Entry 4Y8G (X-ray diffraction, 2.60 A resolution); this record covers chains Q and R of the 34 polymer chains in the assembly.

== Chain Q ==
Name: Proteasome subunit alpha type-4
From: Saccharomyces cerevisiae (strain ATCC 204508 / S288c)
Notes: EC 3.4.25.1
UniProtKB: P40303 (PSA4_YEAST); residues -1 to 252 here correspond to UniProt positions 1-254 (UniProt number = residue number + 2)
Sequence (254 residues; numbered -1 to 252; the number before each row is that of its first residue; numbers below 1 keep their minus sign (Met-1 is residue -1)):
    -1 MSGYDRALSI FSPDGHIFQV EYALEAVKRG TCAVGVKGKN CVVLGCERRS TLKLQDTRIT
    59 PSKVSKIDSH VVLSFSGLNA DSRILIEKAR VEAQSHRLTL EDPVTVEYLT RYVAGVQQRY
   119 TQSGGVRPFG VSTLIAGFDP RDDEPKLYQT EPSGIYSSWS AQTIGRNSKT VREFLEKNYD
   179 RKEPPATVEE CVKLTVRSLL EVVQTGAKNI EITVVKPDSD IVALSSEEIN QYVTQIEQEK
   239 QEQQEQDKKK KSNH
Not modelled in the structure: -1 to 0, 241-252
Swiss-Prot annotation at these positions:
  - modified residue: Thr58 (Phosphothreonine)

== Chain R ==
Name: Proteasome subunit alpha type-5
From: Saccharomyces cerevisiae (strain ATCC 204508 / S288c)
Notes: EC 3.4.25.1
UniProtKB: P32379 (PSA5_YEAST); residues -7 to 252 here correspond to UniProt positions 1-260 (UniProt number = residue number + 8)
Sequence (260 residues; numbered -7 to 252; the number before each row is that of its first residue; numbers below 1 keep their minus sign (Met-7 is residue -7)):
    -7 MFLTRSEYDR GVSTFSPEGR LFQVEYSLEA IKLGSTAIGI ATKEGVVLGV EKRATSPLLE
    53 SDSIEKIVEI DRHIGCAMSG LTADARSMIE HARTAAVTHN LYYDEDINVE SLTQSVCDLA
   113 LRFGEGASGE ERLMSRPFGV ALLIAGHDAD DGYQLFHAEP SGTFYRYNAK AIGSGSEGAQ
   173 AELLNEWHSS LTLKEAELLV LKILKQVMEE KLDENNAQLS CITKQDGFKI YDNEKTAELI
   233 KELKEKEAAE SPEEADVEMS
Not modelled in the structure: -7 to 0, 118-124, 243-252

== How chain Q and chain R interact ==
Residue-residue contacts (63; chain Q residue first):
  Asp3(Q) with Glu117(R)
  Arg4(Q) with Asp1(R), salt bridge; Glu117(R)
  Ala5(Q) with Val4(R), hydrophobic; Glu117(R); Ser127(R)
  Ser7(Q) with Ser127(R); Arg128(R)
  Ile8(Q) with Val4(R), hydrophobic; Gln15(R)
  Phe9(Q) with Gln15(R); Tyr18(R); Ser19(R); Leu73(R), hydrophobic; Arg128(R); Pro129(R); Gly131(R)
  Ser10(Q) with Tyr18(R)
  Pro11(Q) with Tyr18(R), hydrophobic; Glu21(R)
  Asp12(Q) with Glu21(R)
  Gly13(Q) with Tyr18(R); Glu21(R); Ala22(R)
  His14(Q) with Leu25(R)
  Ile15(Q) with Leu73(R), hydrophobic; Arg128(R)
  Lys35(Q) with Glu52(R), salt bridge
  Gln116(Q) with Ala75(R); Asp76(R); Arg128(R)
  Thr119(Q) with Arg128(R), hydrogen bond (backbone-side chain)
  Gln120(Q) with Met126(R); Ser127(R), hydrogen bond (backbone-backbone); Arg128(R); Phe130(R)
  Ser121(Q) with Ser127(R)
  Gly122(Q) with Ser127(R)
  Ser151(Q) with Ala75(R)
  Gly152(Q) with Ala75(R)
  Ile153(Q) with Thr74(R); Ala75(R)
  Ser155(Q) with Leu51(R); Ser55(R)
  Ser156(Q) with Leu51(R); Glu52(R), hydrogen bond (backbone-backbone); Ser55(R), hydrogen bond (backbone-side chain)
  Trp157(Q) with Ser48(R); Leu50(R); Leu51(R); Glu52(R)
  Ser158(Q) with Leu50(R), hydrogen bond (backbone-backbone); Glu52(R), hydrogen bond
  Ala159(Q) with Leu50(R)
  Leu173(Q) with Leu50(R), hydrophobic
  Glu174(Q) with Ser48(R), hydrogen bond; Pro49(R); Leu50(R)
  Tyr177(Q) with Leu50(R), hydrophobic
  Arg179(Q) with Pro49(R), hydrogen bond (side chain-backbone); Leu50(R); Leu51(R), hydrogen bond (side chain-backbone); Glu52(R)
Other interface residues (no listed pair), chain Q (31 interface residues in all): Arg170
Other interface residues (no listed pair), chain R (27 interface residues in all): Thr47, Ser53

== In short ==
Chain Q and chain R form an interface of 31 and 27 residues respectively; the contacts include 9 hydrogen
bonds and 2 salt bridges. Among the polar pairs are Arg4(Q)-Asp1(R), Lys35(Q)-Glu52(R) and
Thr119(Q)-Arg128(R).
Here chain Q is Proteasome subunit alpha type-4 and chain R is Proteasome subunit alpha type-5, both from
Saccharomyces cerevisiae (strain ATCC 204508 / S288c). Entry 4Y8G (Yeast 20S proteasome in complex with
N3-APnLL-ep) was determined by X-ray diffraction, deposited together with 4Y69, 4Y6A, 4Y6V, 4Y6Z, 4Y70, 4Y74
and 34 further entries.
